PDB entry 3EJ9 | X-ray diffraction, 1.50 A resolution | chains B and D of the 6 polymer chains in the assembly

# Chain B (and D)
Name: Beta-subunit of trans-3-chloroacrylic acid dehalogenase
Organism: Pseudomonas pavonaceae
Notes: chain D of this document is another copy of the same molecule, construct and numbering; everything in this record applies to it too
UniProt: Q9EV84 (Q9EV84_PSEPV); residues 1-70 here correspond to UniProt positions 2-71 (UniProt number = residue number + 1)
Amino-acid sequence (70 residues; row label = number of the first residue in the row):
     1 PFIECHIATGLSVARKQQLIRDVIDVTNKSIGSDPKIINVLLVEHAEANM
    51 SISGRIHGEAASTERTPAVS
Unresolved in the structure: 60-70 (chain D: 59-70)
Reported in the primary citation:
  - catalytic residues: Pro-1 (citing earlier work)

# Chain B / chain D interface
Pairs across the interface (25; chain B residue first):
  His-6(B) / Leu-41(D)
  His-45(B) / Leu-41(D)
  Ala-48(B) / Ile-20(D)
  Asn-49(B) / Val-40(D)
  Asn-49(B) / Leu-41(D)
  Asn-49(B) / Leu-42(D)  hydrogen bond (backbone-backbone)
  Asn-49(B) / Glu-44(D)  hydrogen bond
  Met-50(B) / Val-40(D)
  Met-50(B) / Leu-41(D)  hydrophobic
  Ser-51(B) / Ile-20(D)
  Ser-51(B) / Ile-24(D)
  Ser-51(B) / Asn-39(D)
  Ser-51(B) / Val-40(D)  hydrogen bond (backbone-backbone)
  Ile-52(B) / Asn-39(D)
  Ser-53(B) / Pro-35(D)
  Ser-53(B) / Lys-36(D)  hydrogen bond (side chain-backbone)
  Ser-53(B) / Ile-38(D)  hydrogen bond (backbone-backbone)
  Ser-53(B) / Asn-39(D)  hydrogen bond (backbone-side chain)
  Gly-54(B) / Ile-24(D)
  Gly-54(B) / Pro-35(D)  hydrogen bond (backbone-backbone)
  Gly-54(B) / Ile-38(D)  hydrogen bond (backbone-backbone)
  Ile-56(B) / Ile-20(D)  hydrophobic
  Ile-56(B) / Arg-21(D)
  Ile-56(B) / Ile-24(D)  hydrophobic
  Glu-59(B) / Arg-21(D)  salt bridge
Interface residues without a listed pair, chain D (15 interface residues in all): Glu-4, Lys-16, Gln-17, Val-43

# Summary
11 residues of chain B face 15 of chain D across their interface; the contacts include 8 hydrogen bonds and 1
salt bridge. Polar contacts include Glu-59(B)/Arg-21(D), Asn-49(B)/Glu-44(D) and Ser-53(B)/Lys-36(D). The
paper reports the catalytic residue Pro-1(B).
Chain B and chain D are both Beta-subunit of trans-3-chloroacrylic acid dehalogenase (Pseudomonas pavonaceae);
the structure, Structural and mechanistic analysis of trans-3-chloroacrylic acid dehalogenase activity, was
determined by X-ray diffraction together with 3EJ3 and 3EJ7 from the same study.
